Entry 7Y7P (X-ray diffraction, 2.70 A resolution); this record covers chains A and C of the 6 polymer chains in the assembly.

Chain A:
Name: RNA-dependent RNA polymerase
Source organism: Neurospora crassa
Notes: EC 2.7.7.48
UniProtKB: Q9Y7G6 (Q9Y7G6_NEUCS); residues 377-1402 here = UniProt positions 377-1402
Chain sequence (1026 residues; numbered 377 to 1402; the number before each row is that of its first residue):
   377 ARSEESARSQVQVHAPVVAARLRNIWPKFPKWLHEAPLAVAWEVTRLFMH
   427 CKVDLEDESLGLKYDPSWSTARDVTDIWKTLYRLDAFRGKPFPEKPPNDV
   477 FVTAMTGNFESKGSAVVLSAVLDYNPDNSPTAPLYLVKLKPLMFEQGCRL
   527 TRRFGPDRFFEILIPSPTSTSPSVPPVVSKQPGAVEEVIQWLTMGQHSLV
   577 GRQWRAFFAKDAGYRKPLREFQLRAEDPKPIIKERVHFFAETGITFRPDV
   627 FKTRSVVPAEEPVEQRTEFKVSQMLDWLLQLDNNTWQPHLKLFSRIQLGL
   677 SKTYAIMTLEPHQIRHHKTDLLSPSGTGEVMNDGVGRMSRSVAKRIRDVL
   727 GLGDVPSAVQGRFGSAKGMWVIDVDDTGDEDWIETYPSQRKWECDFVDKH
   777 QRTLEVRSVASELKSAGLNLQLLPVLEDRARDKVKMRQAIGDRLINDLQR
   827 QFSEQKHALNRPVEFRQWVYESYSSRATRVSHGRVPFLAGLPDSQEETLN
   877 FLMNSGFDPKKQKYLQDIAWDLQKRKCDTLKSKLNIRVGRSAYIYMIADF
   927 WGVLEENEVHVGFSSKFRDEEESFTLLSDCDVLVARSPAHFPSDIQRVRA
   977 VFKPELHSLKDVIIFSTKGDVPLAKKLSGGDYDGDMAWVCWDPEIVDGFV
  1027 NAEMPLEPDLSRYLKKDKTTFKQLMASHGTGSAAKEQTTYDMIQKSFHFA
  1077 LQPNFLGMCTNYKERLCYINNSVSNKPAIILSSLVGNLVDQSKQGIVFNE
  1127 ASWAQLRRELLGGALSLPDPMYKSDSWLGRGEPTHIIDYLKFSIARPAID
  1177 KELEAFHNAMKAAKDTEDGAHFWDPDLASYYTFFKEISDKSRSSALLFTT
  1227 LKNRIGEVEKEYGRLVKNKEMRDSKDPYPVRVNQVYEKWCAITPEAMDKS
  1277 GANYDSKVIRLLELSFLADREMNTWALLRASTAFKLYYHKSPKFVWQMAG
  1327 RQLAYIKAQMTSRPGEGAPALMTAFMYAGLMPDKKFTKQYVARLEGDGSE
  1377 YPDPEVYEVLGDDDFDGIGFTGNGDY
Unresolved in the structure: 377-389, 437, 508, 599-603, 626-636, 850, 1187-1195, 1242-1251, 1272-1281, 1372-1402
Ion coordination: Ca2+ site 1 near Gly1005 (its only coordinating residue here); Ca2+ site 2: Asp1007, Asp1009, Asp1011 (together with ZAN) (shared with 1 residue of chain D); Ca2+ site 3: Asp1007, Asp1009 (together with ZAN)
Ligand contacts: ZAN (5'-O-[(S)-hydroxy{[(S)-hydroxy(phosphonooxy)phosphoryl]amino}phosphoryl]adenosine): Arg671, Lys743, Lys767, Arg962, Pro964, Ser1004, Asp1007, Asp1009, Val1115, Asp1116, Lys1119
Reported in the primary citation:
  - binding site for ZAN: Arg962, Pro964, Val1115, Asp1116, Lys1119
  - binding site for the 14-nt RNA strand (chain C): Asn795, Gln797, Ser963
  - Ca2+ coordination: Gly1005, Asp1007, Asp1009, Asp1011
  - Ca2+ coordination through a water molecule: Asp709
  - binding site for the 14-nt RNA strand: Asn795, Gln797, Ser963
  - mutagenesis - P964A: decreased catalytic activity

Chain C:
Molecule: 14-nt RNA strand
Sequence (14 nucleotides; each row starts with the number of its first residue; numbers below 1 keep their minus sign (G-5 is residue -5)):
    -5 GAACUAUGGUCGGA
Unresolved in the structure: -5 to -3

Chain A / chain C interface:
Contacting residue pairs (27):
  Thr546(A) - U-1(C)  phosphate contact
  Tyr590(A) - A0(C)  stacking on the base
  Lys790(A) - C5(C)  phosphate contact
  Asn795(A) - G2(C)  hydrogen bond to the sugar
  Asn795(A) - G3(C)  phosphate contact
  Gln797(A) - U1(C)  sugar contact
  Gln797(A) - G2(C)  hydrogen bond to the sugar
  Ala853(A) - G7(C)  phosphate contact
  Ser857(A) - A8(C)  hydrogen bond to the phosphate
  His858(A) - A8(C)  hydrogen bond to the phosphate
  Lys909(A) - G3(C)  salt bridge to the phosphate
  Tyr919(A) - G3(C)  phosphate contact
  Tyr919(A) - U4(C)  sugar contact
  Ser963(A) - G2(C)  hydrogen bond to the sugar
  Ser963(A) - G3(C)  hydrogen bond to the sugar
  Pro964(A) - G2(C)  base contact
  Met1012(A) - U4(C)  sugar contact
  Leu1082(A) - U1(C)  base contact
  Gly1083(A) - A0(C)  phosphate contact
  Gly1083(A) - U1(C)  sugar contact
  Met1084(A) - U-1(C)  sugar contact
  Met1084(A) - A0(C)  sugar contact
  Thr1086(A) - U1(C)  hydrogen bond to the sugar
  Asn1087(A) - A0(C)  hydrogen bond to the phosphate
  Asn1087(A) - U1(C)  sugar contact
  Arg1091(A) - A0(C)  salt bridge to the phosphate
  Asp1145(A) - C-2(C)  hydrogen bond to the base
Also at the interface, not in a pair above, chain A (23 interface residues in all): Pro606, Arg783, Asn1080

Summary:
The interface between chain A and chain C involves 23 residues on one side and 10 on the other, with 9
hydrogen bonds, 2 salt bridges and 1 aromatic stacking contact. Polar contacts include Asp1145(A)-C-2(C),
Asn795(A)-G2(C) and Gln797(A)-G2(C). The paper reports a binding site for ZAN at Arg962(A), Pro964(A) and
Val1115(A) among others; P964A of chain A reduces catalytic activity.
Chain A is RNA-dependent RNA polymerase (Neurospora crassa) and chain C is a 14-nt RNA strand; the structure,
QDE-1 in complex with RNA template, RNA primer and AMPNPP, was determined by X-ray diffraction (same
publication as 7Y7Q, 7Y7R, 7Y7S and 7Y7T).
